4M78 - chains A and G of the 7 polymer chains in the assembly; structure by X-ray diffraction, 2.79 A resolution.

[Chain A]
Molecule: U6 snRNA-associated Sm-like protein LSm8
From: Saccharomyces cerevisiae
Reference sequence: P47093 (LSM8_YEAST); residue numbers follow UniProt; this construct covers 1-96
Chain sequence (96 residues; numbered 1 to 96; the number before each row is that of its first residue):
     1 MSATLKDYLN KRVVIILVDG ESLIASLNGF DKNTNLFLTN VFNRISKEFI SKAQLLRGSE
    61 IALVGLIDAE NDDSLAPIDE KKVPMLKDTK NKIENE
Not modelled in the structure: 68-96
Construct notes: engineered mutation Leu-17 (Lys in P47093), Ser-22 (Cys in P47093), Leu-38 (Ile in P47093), Ser-51 (Cys in P47093)

[Chain G]
Molecule: U6 snRNA-associated Sm-like protein LSm4
From: Saccharomyces cerevisiae
Reference sequence: P40070 (LSM4_YEAST); residues 1-93 here = UniProt positions 1-93
Chain sequence (93 residues; each row starts with the number of its first residue):
     1 MLPLYLLTNA KGQQMQIELK NGEIIQGILT NVDNWMNLTL SNVTEYSEES AINSEDNAES
    61 SKAVKLNEIY IRGTFIKFIK LQDNIIDKVK QQI
Not modelled in the structure: 48-63, 87-93

[Chain A / chain G interface]
Contacting residue pairs (26):
  Asn-28(A) / Met-1(G)  hydrogen bond (backbone-backbone)
  Gly-29(A) / Met-1(G)
  Phe-30(A) / Pro-3(G)
  Asn-35(A) / Pro-3(G)
  Asn-35(A) / Met-36(G)
  Phe-37(A) / Leu-6(G)  hydrophobic
  Ile-50(A) / Lys-80(G)
  Ser-51(A) / Lys-80(G)
  Lys-52(A) / Asp-83(G)
  Ala-53(A) / Leu-81(G)  hydrogen bond (backbone-backbone)
  Gln-54(A) / Phe-78(G)
  Gln-54(A) / Ile-79(G)
  Leu-55(A) / Pro-3(G)
  Leu-55(A) / Leu-7(G)  hydrophobic
  Leu-55(A) / Phe-78(G)
  Leu-55(A) / Ile-79(G)  hydrogen bond (backbone-backbone)
  Leu-56(A) / Lys-77(G)
  Leu-56(A) / Phe-78(G)  hydrophobic
  Arg-57(A) / Met-36(G)
  Arg-57(A) / Gly-73(G)  hydrogen bond (side chain-backbone)
  Arg-57(A) / Thr-74(G)
  Arg-57(A) / Ile-76(G)
  Arg-57(A) / Lys-77(G)  hydrogen bond (backbone-backbone)
  Ser-59(A) / Lys-20(G)  hydrogen bond
  Glu-60(A) / Lys-20(G)  salt bridge
  Glu-60(A) / Lys-77(G)
Also at the interface, not in a pair above, chain A (17 interface residues in all): Asp-31, Leu-36
Also at the interface, not in a pair above, chain G (19 interface residues in all): Leu-2, Trp-35, Gln-82, Ile-85

[In short]
17 residues of chain A face 19 of chain G across their interface, with 6 hydrogen bonds and 1 salt bridge.
Polar contacts include Glu-60(A)/Lys-20(G), Arg-57(A)/Gly-73(G) and Ser-59(A)/Lys-20(G).
Here chain A is U6 snRNA-associated Sm-like protein LSm8 and chain G is U6 snRNA-associated Sm-like protein
LSm4, both from Saccharomyces cerevisiae. Entry 4M78 (Crystal structure of Lsm2-8 complex, space group P21)
was determined by X-ray diffraction (same publication as 4M77, 4M7A, 4M7D and 4M75).
